PDB entry 6LRS | electron microscopy, 3.37 A resolution | chains T and E of the 12 polymer chains in the assembly

== Chain T ==
Name: Ribulose bisphosphate carboxylase small chain
Organism: Nostoc sp. (strain PCC 7120 / SAG 25.82 / UTEX 2576)
Notes: EC 4.1.1.39
UniProt: P06514 (RBS_NOSS1); residue numbers follow UniProt; this construct covers 1-109
Sequence (109 residues; each row starts with the number of its first residue):
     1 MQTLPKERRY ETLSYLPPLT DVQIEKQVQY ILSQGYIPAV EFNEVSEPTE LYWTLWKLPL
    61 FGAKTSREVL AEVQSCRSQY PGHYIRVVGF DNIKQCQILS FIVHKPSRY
Not modelled in the structure: 107-109

== Chain E ==
Name: Ribulose bisphosphate carboxylase large chain
Organism: Nostoc sp. (strain PCC 7120 / SAG 25.82 / UTEX 2576)
Notes: EC 4.1.1.39
UniProt: P00879 (RBL_NOSS1); residues 1-476 here = UniProt positions 1-476
Sequence (476 residues; row label = number of the first residue in the row):
     1 MSYAQTKTQT KSGYKAGVQD YRLTYYTPDY TPKDTDILAA FRVTPQPGVP FEEAAAAVAA
    61 ESSTGTWTTV WTDLLTDLDR YKGRCYDIEP VPGEDNQFIA YIAYPLDLFE EGSITNVLTS
   121 IVGNVFGFKA LRALRLEDIR FPVAYIKTFQ GPPHGIQVER DKLNKYGRPL LGCTIKPKLG
   181 LSAKNYGRAV YECLRGGLDF TKDDENINSA PFQRWRDRFL FVADAITKAQ AETGEIKGHY
   241 LNVTAPTCEE MLKRAEYAKE LKQPIIMHDY LTAGFTANTT LARWCRDNGV LLHIHRAMHA
   301 VIDRQKNHGI HFRVLAKALR LSGGDHIHTG TVVGKLEGER GITMGFVDLL RENYVEQDKS
   361 RGIYFTQDWA SLPGVMAVAS GGIHVWHMPA LVEIFGDDSV LQFGGGTLGH PWGNAPGATA
   421 NRVALEACVQ ARNEGRNLAR EGNDVIREAA KWSPELAVAC ELWKEIKFEF EAMDTV
Not modelled in the structure: 1-22, 436-476
Curated features (UniProtKB/Swiss-Prot):
  - active site (Proton acceptor): K176, H295
  - binding site (substrate): N124, T174, K178, R296, H328, S380
  - binding site (Mg(2+)): K202, D204, E205
  - site: K335 (Transition state stabilizer)
  - modified residue: K202 (N6-carboxylysine)

== Chain T / chain E interface ==
Contacting residue pairs (6; chain T residue first):
  F61(T) with W71(E)
  N92(T) with L75(E), hydrogen bond (side chain-backbone); T76(E); D77(E)
  I93(T) with D77(E)
  Q95(T) with Y81(E), hydrogen bond
Interface residues without a listed pair, chain T (6 interface residues in all): I37, K94
Interface residues without a listed pair, chain E (6 interface residues in all): L74

== In short ==
The chain T/chain E interface involves 6 residues from each chain, with 2 hydrogen bonds. Polar contacts
include N92(T)-L75(E) and Q95(T)-Y81(E). UniProt lists active-site residues K176(E) and H295(E), 6
substrate-binding residues and 3 Mg2+-binding residues on chain E.
Chain T is Ribulose bisphosphate carboxylase small chain and chain E is Ribulose bisphosphate carboxylase
large chain, both from Nostoc sp. (strain PCC 7120 / SAG 25.82 / UTEX 2576); the structure, Cryo-EM structure
of RbcL8-RbcS4 from Anabaena sp. PCC 7120, was determined by electron microscopy together with 6KKM and 6LRR
from the same study.
